Entry 7ZBB (X-ray diffraction, 1.95 A resolution); this record covers chain A.

== Chain A ==
Molecule: Haloalkane dehalogenase
Source organism: Rhodococcus sp
Notes: EC 3.8.1.5
UniProt: P0A3G3 (DHAA_RHOSO); residues 1-290 here = UniProt positions 1-290
Sequence (303 residues; each row starts with the number of its first residue):
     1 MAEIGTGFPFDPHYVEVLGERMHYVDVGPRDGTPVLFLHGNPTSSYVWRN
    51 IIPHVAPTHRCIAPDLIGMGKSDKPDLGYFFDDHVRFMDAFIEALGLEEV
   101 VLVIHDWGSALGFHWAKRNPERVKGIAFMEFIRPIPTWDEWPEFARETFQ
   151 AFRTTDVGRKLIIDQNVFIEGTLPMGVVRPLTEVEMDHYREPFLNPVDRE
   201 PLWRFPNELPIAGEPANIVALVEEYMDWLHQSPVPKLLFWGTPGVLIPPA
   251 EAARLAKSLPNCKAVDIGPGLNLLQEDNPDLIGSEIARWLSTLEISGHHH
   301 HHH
Not modelled in the structure: 1-2, 294-303
Sequence notes: engineered mutation A2 (Ser in P0A3G3), V47 (Leu in P0A3G3), T58 (Ser in P0A3G3), G78 (Asp in P0A3G3), F87 (Tyr in P0A3G3), M88 (Leu in P0A3G3), F128 (Cys in P0A3G3), T155 (Ala in P0A3G3), K160 (Glu in P0A3G3), V167 (Ala in P0A3G3), T172 (Ala in P0A3G3), M175 (Lys in P0A3G3), G176 (Cys in P0A3G3), N195 (Lys in P0A3G3), E224 (Ala in P0A3G3), D227 (Asn in P0A3G3), K257 (Glu in P0A3G3), A264 (Thr in P0A3G3), N272 (His in P0A3G3), L273 (Tyr in P0A3G3); expression tag (291-303)
Covalently attached groups: HaloTag with TRaQ-G-ctrl ligand (ILJ) linked to D106
Small-molecule neighbours: HaloTag with TRaQ-G-ctrl ligand (ILJ; (E)-[7-azanyl-10-[2-carboxy-5-[2-[2-(6-chloranylhexoxy)ethoxy]ethylcarbamoyl]phenyl]-5,5-dimethyl-benzo[b][1]benzosilin-3-ylidene]-methyl-azanium): N41, W107, I132, F144, A145, T148, F149, F152, L161, Q165, V167, F168, E170, G171, T172, P174, M175, G176, V245, L246, N272
Curated features (UniProtKB/Swiss-Prot):
  - active site: D106 (Nucleophile), E130 (Proton donor)
Reported in the primary citation:
  - binding site for HaloTag with TRaQ-G-ctrl ligand: D106, F152, V167, T172
  - binding site for HaloTag with TRaQ-G-ctrl ligand: E170 (from molecular simulation)

== Overview ==
Covalently linked HaloTag with TRaQ-G-ctrl ligand: at D106. UniProt lists active-site residues D106 and E130.
The paper reports a binding site for HaloTag with TRaQ-G-ctrl ligand at D106, F152 and V167 among others.
Chain A is Haloalkane dehalogenase (Rhodococcus sp); the structure, HaloTag with TRaQ-G-ctrl ligand, was
determined by X-ray diffraction (same publication as 7ZBA and 7ZBD).
